Entry 3SBP (X-ray diffraction, 2.10 A resolution); this record covers chains A and B.

== Chain A (and B) ==
Name: Nitrous-oxide reductase
Organism: Pseudomonas stutzeri
Notes: EC 1.7.99.6; chain B of this document is another copy of the same molecule, construct and numbering; everything in this record applies to it too
UniProt: P19573 (NOSZ_PSEST); numbering as in UniProt (aligned over 1-638)
Amino-acid sequence (638 residues; each row starts with the number of its first residue):
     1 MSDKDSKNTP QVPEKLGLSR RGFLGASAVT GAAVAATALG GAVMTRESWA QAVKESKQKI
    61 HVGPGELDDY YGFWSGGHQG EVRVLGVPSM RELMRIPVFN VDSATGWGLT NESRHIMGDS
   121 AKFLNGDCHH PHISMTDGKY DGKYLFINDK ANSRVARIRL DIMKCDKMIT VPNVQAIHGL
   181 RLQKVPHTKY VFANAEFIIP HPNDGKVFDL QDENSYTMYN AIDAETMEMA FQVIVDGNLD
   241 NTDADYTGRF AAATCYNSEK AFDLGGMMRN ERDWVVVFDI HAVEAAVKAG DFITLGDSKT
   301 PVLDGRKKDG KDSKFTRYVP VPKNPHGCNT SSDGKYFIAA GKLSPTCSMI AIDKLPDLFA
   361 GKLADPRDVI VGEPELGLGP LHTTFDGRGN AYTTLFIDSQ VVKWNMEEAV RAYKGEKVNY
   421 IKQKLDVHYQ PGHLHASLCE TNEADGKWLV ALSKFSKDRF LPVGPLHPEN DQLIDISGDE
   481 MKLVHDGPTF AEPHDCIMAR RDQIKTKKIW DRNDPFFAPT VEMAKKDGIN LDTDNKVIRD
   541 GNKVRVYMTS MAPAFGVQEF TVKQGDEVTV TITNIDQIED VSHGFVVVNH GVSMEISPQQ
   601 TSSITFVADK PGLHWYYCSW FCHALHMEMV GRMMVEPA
Not modelled in the structure: 1-57
Bound ions: [4Cu:2S] cluster: His-129, His-130, His-178, His-326, His-382, His-433, His-494; Ca2+: Tyr-256, Glu-259, Met-267, Asp-273, Asn-324; K+: Lys-454, Glu-469; dinuclear copper ion: Cys-618, Trp-620, Cys-622, His-626, Met-629
Residues lining bound ligands: CUK ([4Cu:2S] cluster): His-129, His-130, His-178, Asn-241, His-326, His-382, Gly-432, His-433, Lys-454, His-494

== How chain A and chain B interact ==
Residue-residue contacts - 267 pairs, chain A then chain B:
  His-61(A) with His-61(B)
  Pro-64(A) with Arg-459(B); Val-484(B); Asp-486(B)
  Gly-65(A) with Arg-459(B)
  Leu-67(A) with Asp-458(B); Arg-459(B); Phe-460(B)
  Asp-68(A) with Leu-461(B)
  Tyr-70(A) with Leu-461(B)
  Tyr-71(A) with Leu-461(B); Pro-462(B), hydrogen bond (side chain-backbone)
  His-78(A) with Ser-103(B), hydrogen bond (backbone-side chain); Ala-104(B), hydrogen bond (backbone-backbone); Ser-619(B), hydrogen bond (side chain-backbone); Trp-620(B)
  Gln-79(A) with Arg-95(B); Asp-102(B); Ser-103(B); Ala-104(B)
  Glu-81(A) with Arg-95(B), salt bridge
  Arg-83(A) with Arg-95(B)
  Val-84(A) with Val-463(B), hydrophobic
  Arg-91(A) with Phe-460(B); Asp-486(B), hydrogen bond (side chain-backbone); Pro-488(B)
  Glu-92(A) with Arg-95(B), salt bridge; Pro-488(B)
  Leu-93(A) with Phe-460(B), hydrophobic; Leu-461(B), hydrophobic; Val-463(B), hydrophobic; Pro-468(B); Pro-488(B), hydrophobic
  Met-94(A) with Val-463(B), hydrophobic; Leu-466(B); His-467(B); Pro-468(B); Phe-490(B), hydrophobic
  Arg-95(A) with Glu-81(B), salt bridge; Arg-83(B); Glu-92(B), salt bridge; Arg-95(B); Phe-490(B)
  Val-101(A) with Leu-124(B), hydrophobic
  Asp-102(A) with Gln-79(B); Phe-490(B)
  Ser-103(A) with His-78(B), hydrogen bond (side chain-backbone); Gln-79(B); Leu-124(B); Asn-125(B); Gly-126(B), hydrogen bond (side chain-backbone)
  Ala-104(A) with His-78(B), hydrogen bond (backbone-backbone); Gln-79(B); Ala-491(B), hydrophobic
  Leu-109(A) with Leu-124(B), hydrophobic
  Phe-123(A) with Asn-589(B); His-590(B); Gly-591(B)
  Leu-124(A) with Val-101(B), hydrophobic; Ser-103(B); Leu-124(B), hydrophobic
  Asn-125(A) with Ser-103(B); Gly-591(B); Val-592(B); Ser-593(B)
  Gly-126(A) with Ser-103(B), hydrogen bond (backbone-side chain)
  Asp-127(A) with Tyr-617(B), hydrogen bond
  Lys-150(A) with Tyr-617(B)
  Ala-151(A) with Val-586(B), hydrophobic; Val-588(B); Asn-589(B), hydrogen bond (backbone-backbone); Tyr-617(B)
  Asn-152(A) with Asn-589(B), hydrogen bond (side chain-backbone); His-590(B), hydrogen bond (side chain-backbone); Gly-591(B), hydrogen bond (side chain-backbone)
  Ser-153(A) with Val-588(B); Asn-589(B), hydrogen bond
  Ile-162(A) with Pro-465(B)
  Met-163(A) with Val-463(B)
  Val-174(A) with Asn-589(B)
  Gln-175(A) with Val-588(B); Leu-613(B); His-614(B); Trp-615(B)
  Ala-176(A) with Val-588(B)
  His-178(A) with Met-627(B)
  Glu-196(A) with Met-627(B)
  Phe-197(A) with Trp-615(B); Val-630(B), hydrophobic
  Ile-198(A) with Trp-615(B), hydrogen bond (backbone-side chain)
  Ile-199(A) with Trp-615(B)
  Asn-203(A) with Pro-611(B); Gly-612(B); Leu-613(B), hydrogen bond (side chain-backbone)
  Asp-204(A) with Pro-611(B); Pro-637(B)
  Gly-205(A) with Gly-612(B); Val-635(B); Pro-637(B)
  Phe-208(A) with Gly-612(B); Leu-613(B); Met-634(B), hydrophobic; Val-635(B)
  Leu-210(A) with Leu-613(B), hydrophobic; Trp-615(B), hydrophobic
  Asp-240(A) with Met-627(B)
  Tyr-256(A) with Met-627(B), hydrogen bond (side chain-backbone); Glu-628(B)
  Phe-262(A) with Glu-559(B); Arg-632(B)
  Asp-263(A) with Gln-558(B)
  Leu-264(A) with Pro-553(B), hydrophobic; Leu-625(B), hydrophobic; Glu-628(B)
  Met-267(A) with Glu-628(B); Val-630(B), hydrophobic
  Met-268(A) with Leu-625(B), hydrophobic
  Asn-324(A) with Glu-628(B), hydrogen bond
  His-326(A) with Met-627(B)
  Lys-342(A) with Ala-624(B); Met-627(B); Glu-628(B), salt bridge
  Leu-381(A) with Phe-621(B), hydrophobic
  Phe-396(A) with Phe-621(B), hydrophobic; His-623(B); Ala-624(B)
  Ile-397(A) with Ala-624(B), hydrophobic
  Lys-454(A) with Phe-621(B)
  Phe-455(A) with Asp-580(B); Cys-622(B)
  Ser-456(A) with Asp-580(B), hydrogen bond (backbone-side chain)
  Lys-457(A) with Asp-580(B), hydrogen bond (backbone-side chain)
  Asp-458(A) with Leu-67(B)
  Arg-459(A) with Pro-64(B); Gly-65(B); Leu-67(B)
  Phe-460(A) with Leu-67(B); Arg-91(B); Leu-93(B), hydrophobic
  Leu-461(A) with Leu-67(B), hydrophobic; Asp-68(B); Tyr-70(B); Tyr-71(B); Leu-93(B), hydrophobic; Arg-501(B)
  Pro-462(A) with Tyr-71(B), hydrogen bond (backbone-side chain); Thr-506(B)
  Val-463(A) with Leu-93(B), hydrophobic; Met-94(B), hydrophobic; Met-163(B)
  Gly-464(A) with Thr-506(B); Lys-507(B)
  Pro-465(A) with Ile-162(B); Lys-507(B); Lys-508(B); Trp-510(B)
  Leu-466(A) with Met-94(B); Thr-105(B); Ser-582(B); Glu-595(B); Ser-597(B); Trp-620(B)
  His-467(A) with Met-94(B); Asp-580(B), salt bridge
  Pro-468(A) with Leu-93(B); Met-94(B)
  Leu-483(A) with Pro-64(B), hydrophobic
  Val-484(A) with Pro-64(B)
  His-485(A) with Pro-64(B)
  Asp-486(A) with Pro-64(B); Gly-65(B); Arg-91(B), hydrogen bond (backbone-side chain)
  Pro-488(A) with Arg-91(B); Glu-92(B); Leu-93(B), hydrophobic
  Phe-490(A) with Met-94(B), hydrophobic; Arg-95(B); Asp-102(B); Ala-104(B), hydrophobic
  Ala-491(A) with Ala-104(B), hydrophobic
  Glu-492(A) with Ser-619(B); Trp-620(B); Phe-621(B), hydrogen bond (side chain-backbone)
  Arg-501(A) with Leu-461(B)
  Thr-506(A) with Pro-462(B); Gly-464(B)
  Lys-507(A) with Gly-464(B); Pro-465(B)
  Lys-508(A) with Pro-465(B)
  Trp-510(A) with Pro-465(B)
  Pro-553(A) with Leu-264(B), hydrophobic
  Glu-559(A) with Phe-262(B)
  Asp-580(A) with Phe-455(B); Ser-456(B), hydrogen bond (side chain-backbone); Lys-457(B); His-467(B), salt bridge
  Ser-582(A) with Leu-466(B)
  Val-586(A) with Ala-151(B), hydrophobic
  Val-588(A) with Ala-151(B); Ser-153(B); Gln-175(B); Ala-176(B)
  Asn-589(A) with Phe-123(B); Ala-151(B), hydrogen bond (backbone-backbone); Asn-152(B); Ser-153(B), hydrogen bond; Val-174(B)
  His-590(A) with Phe-123(B); Asn-152(B)
  Gly-591(A) with Phe-123(B); Asn-125(B); Asn-152(B), hydrogen bond (backbone-side chain)
  Val-592(A) with Asn-125(B)
  Ser-593(A) with Asn-125(B)
  Glu-595(A) with Leu-466(B)
  Pro-611(A) with Asn-203(B); Asp-204(B)
  Gly-612(A) with Asn-203(B); Gly-205(B); Phe-208(B)
  Leu-613(A) with Gln-175(B); Ile-198(B); Pro-200(B); Asn-203(B), hydrogen bond (backbone-side chain); Phe-208(B); Leu-210(B), hydrophobic
  His-614(A) with Gln-175(B)
  Trp-615(A) with Gln-175(B); Phe-197(B); Ile-198(B), hydrogen bond (side chain-backbone); Ile-199(B); Leu-210(B), hydrophobic
  Tyr-617(A) with Asp-127(B), hydrogen bond; Lys-150(B); Ala-151(B), hydrogen bond (side chain-backbone)
  Ser-619(A) with His-78(B), hydrogen bond (backbone-side chain); Glu-492(B)
  Trp-620(A) with His-78(B); Leu-466(B), hydrophobic; Glu-492(B)
  Phe-621(A) with Phe-396(B), hydrophobic; Lys-454(B); Phe-455(B); Glu-492(B), hydrogen bond (backbone-side chain)
  Cys-622(A) with Phe-455(B)
  His-623(A) with Phe-396(B)
  Ala-624(A) with Lys-342(B); Phe-396(B)
  Leu-625(A) with Leu-264(B), hydrophobic; Met-268(B), hydrophobic; Leu-343(B), hydrophobic
  Met-627(A) with His-178(B); Glu-196(B); Asp-240(B); Tyr-256(B), hydrogen bond (backbone-side chain); His-326(B)
  Glu-628(A) with Leu-264(B); Met-267(B); Asn-324(B), hydrogen bond; Lys-342(B), salt bridge
  Val-630(A) with Met-267(B), hydrophobic
  Arg-632(A) with Phe-262(B)
  Met-634(A) with Phe-208(B), hydrophobic
  Val-635(A) with Gly-205(B); Phe-208(B)
  Pro-637(A) with Asp-204(B); Gly-205(B)
Interface residues without a listed pair, chain A (132 interface residues in all): Glu-66, Thr-105, Asp-161, Lys-164, Pro-200, Leu-343, Glu-469, Thr-489, Ile-509, Val-581, Val-587, Ser-597, Glu-636
Interface residues without a listed pair, chain B (134 interface residues in all): Glu-66, Val-84, Leu-109, Asp-161, Lys-164, Lys-206, Leu-381, Ile-397, Glu-469, Leu-483, His-485, Ile-509, Ala-554, Val-581, Val-587, Pro-598, Glu-636

== Summary ==
132 residues of chain A and 134 residues of chain B are in contact, with 36 hydrogen bonds and 8 salt bridges.
Among the polar pairs are Glu-81(A)/Arg-95(B), Glu-92(A)/Arg-95(B) and Lys-342(A)/Glu-628(B). Ligands of chain
A: compound CUK.
Chain A and chain B are both Nitrous-oxide reductase (Pseudomonas stutzeri); the structure, Pseudomonas
stutzeri nitrous oxide reductase, P1 crystal form, was determined by X-ray diffraction (same publication as
3SBQ and 3SBR).
